8AUC - chain A; structure by X-ray diffraction, 3.50 A resolution.

== Chain A ==
Protein: Cell wall-associated hydrolases (Invasion-associated proteins)
From: Corynebacterium glutamicum ATCC 13032
Reference sequence: Q8NQA0 (Q8NQA0_CORGL); residues 1-600 here = UniProt positions 1-600
Chain sequence (600 residues; numbered 1 to 600; the number before each row is that of its first residue):
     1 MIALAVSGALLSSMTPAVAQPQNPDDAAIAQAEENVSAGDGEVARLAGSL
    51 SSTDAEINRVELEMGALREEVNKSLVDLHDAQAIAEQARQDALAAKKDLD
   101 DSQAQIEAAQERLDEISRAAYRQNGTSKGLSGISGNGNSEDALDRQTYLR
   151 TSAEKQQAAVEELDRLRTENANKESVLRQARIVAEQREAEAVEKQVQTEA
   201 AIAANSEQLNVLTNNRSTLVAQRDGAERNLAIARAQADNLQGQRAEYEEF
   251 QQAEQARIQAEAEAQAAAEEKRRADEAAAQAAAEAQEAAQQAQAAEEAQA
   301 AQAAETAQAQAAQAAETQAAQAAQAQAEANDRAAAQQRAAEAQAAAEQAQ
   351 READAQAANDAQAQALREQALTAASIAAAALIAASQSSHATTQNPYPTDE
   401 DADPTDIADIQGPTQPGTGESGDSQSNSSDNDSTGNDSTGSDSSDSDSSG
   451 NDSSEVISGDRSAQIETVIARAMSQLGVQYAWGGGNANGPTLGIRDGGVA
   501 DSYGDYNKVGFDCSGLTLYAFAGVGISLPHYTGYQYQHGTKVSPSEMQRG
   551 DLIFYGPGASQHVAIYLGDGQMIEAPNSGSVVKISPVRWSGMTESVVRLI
Not modelled in the structure: 1-40, 126-145, 310-314, 413-459, 495-508
Bound ions: tetrachloroplatinate(II) Pt near Arg68 (its only coordinating residue here)
From the paper describing this entry:
  - catalytic residues: Cys513
  - interface residues: Glu69, Asn72, Asp512, Cys513, Ser514
  - mutagenesis - E69K/N72D: increased binding to Cg1604

== Summary ==
From the paper: the catalytic residue Cys513; E69K/N72D increase binding to Cg1604.
Chain A is Cell wall-associated hydrolases (Invasion-associated proteins) (Corynebacterium glutamicum ATCC
13032); the structure, Structure of peptidoglycan hydrolase Cg1735 from Corynebacterium glutamicum, trigonal
crystal form, was determined by X-ray diffraction, deposited together with 8AU6 and 8AUD.
